PDB entry 1DII | X-ray diffraction, 2.50 A resolution | chains B and D of the 4 polymer chains in the assembly

== Chain B ==
Molecule: P-cresol methylhydroxylase
Source organism: Pseudomonas putida
Notes: EC 1.17.99.1; fragment: flavoprotein subunit
UniProtKB: P09788 (DH4C_PSEPU); numbering as in UniProt (aligned over 1-521)
Chain sequence (521 residues; each row starts with the number of its first residue):
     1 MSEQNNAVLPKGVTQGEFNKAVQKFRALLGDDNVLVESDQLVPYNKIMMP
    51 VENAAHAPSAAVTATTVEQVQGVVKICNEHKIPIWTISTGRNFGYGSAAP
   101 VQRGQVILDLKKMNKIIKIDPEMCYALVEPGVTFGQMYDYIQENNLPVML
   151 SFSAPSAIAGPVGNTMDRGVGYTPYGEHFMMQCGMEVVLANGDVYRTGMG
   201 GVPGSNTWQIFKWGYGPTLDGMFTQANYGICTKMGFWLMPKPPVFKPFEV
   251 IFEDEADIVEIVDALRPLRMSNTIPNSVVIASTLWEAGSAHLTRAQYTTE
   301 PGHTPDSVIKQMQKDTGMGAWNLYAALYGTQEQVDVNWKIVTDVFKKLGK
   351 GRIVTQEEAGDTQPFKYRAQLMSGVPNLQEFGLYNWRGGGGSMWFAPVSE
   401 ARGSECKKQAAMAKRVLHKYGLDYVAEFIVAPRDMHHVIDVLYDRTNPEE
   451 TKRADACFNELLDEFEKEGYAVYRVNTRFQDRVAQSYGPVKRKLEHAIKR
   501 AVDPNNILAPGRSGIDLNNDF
Unresolved in the structure: 1-6
Covalently attached groups: flavin-adenine dinucleotide (FAD) linked to Tyr384
Ligand contacts:
  - FAD (flavin-adenine dinucleotide): Trp85, Thr86, Ile87, Ser88, Thr89, Gly90, Arg91, Asn92, Phe93, Tyr95, Ser97, Leu110, Pro130, Ser153, Ala154, Pro155, Ala159, Gly160, Val162, Gly163, Asn164, Met166, Asp167, Gly169, Val170, Tyr172, Gly229, Ile230, Cys231, Glu380, Phe381, Leu383, Trp394, Tyr473, Arg474, Arg512
  - heme c (HEC): Leu378, Phe381, Asn385
UniProt features mapped onto this chain:
  - modified residue: Tyr384 (O-8alpha-FAD tyrosine)

== Chain D ==
Molecule: P-cresol methylhydroxylase
Source organism: Pseudomonas putida
Notes: EC 1.17.99.1; fragment: cytochrome subunit
UniProtKB: P09787 (CY4C_PSEPU); residues 601-680 here correspond to UniProt positions 34-113 (UniProt number = residue number - 567)
Chain sequence (80 residues; each row starts with the number of its first residue):
   601 DSQWGSGKNLYDKVCGHCHKPEVGVGPVLEGRGLPEAYIKDIVRNGFRAM
   651 PAFPASYVDDESLTQVAEYLSSLPAPAAQP
Unresolved in the structure: 601, 675-680
Covalently attached groups: heme c (HEC) linked to Cys615, Cys618
Metal / ion sites: heme c Fe: His619, Met650
Ligand contacts: heme c (HEC): Val614, His619, Val625, Gly626, Pro627, Leu629, Arg632, Leu634, Tyr638, Ile639, Ile642, Val643, Phe647, Arg648, Ala649, Met650, Pro651, Phe653, Val658, Val666
UniProt features mapped onto this chain:
  - binding site (heme c): Cys615, Cys618, His619, Met650

== Chain B / chain D interface ==
Contacting residue pairs (42):
  Val42(B) with Arg644(D); Asn645(D)
  Pro43(B) with Arg644(D); Ala652(D); Phe653(D); Pro654(D), hydrophobic
  Tyr44(B) with Pro654(D); Ser656(D)
  Lys46(B) with Asn645(D); Gly646(D); Phe647(D); Arg648(D), hydrogen bond (side chain-backbone); Met650(D), hydrogen bond (side chain-backbone); Ala652(D)
  Arg91(B) with Ala652(D), hydrogen bond (side chain-backbone); Phe653(D); Pro654(D); Tyr657(D)
  Phe93(B) with Pro651(D), hydrophobic
  Asp109(B) with Ser656(D), hydrogen bond
  Lys111(B) with Ser656(D); Tyr657(D)
  Thr133(B) with Tyr657(D)
  Asp139(B) with Lys613(D), salt bridge
  Ala157(B) with His617(D)
  Ile158(B) with Tyr657(D), hydrogen bond (backbone-side chain)
  His291(B) with Val623(D), hydrogen bond (side chain-backbone); Gly624(D), hydrogen bond (side chain-backbone); Val625(D)
  Leu378(B) with His617(D); Cys618(D), hydrophobic; Val625(D)
  Gln379(B) with Val623(D); Val625(D)
  Phe381(B) with Val625(D), hydrophobic
  Tyr384(B) with Ala649(D)
  Asn385(B) with Val625(D), hydrogen bond (side chain-backbone); Ala649(D)
  Gly389(B) with Arg648(D)
  Gly390(B) with Arg648(D); Ala649(D)
  Thr446(B) with Arg648(D)
Interface residues without a listed pair, chain B (27 interface residues in all): Thr63, Thr89, Lys112, Pro376, Asn377, Gly382
Interface residues without a listed pair, chain D (20 interface residues in all): Val614

== Summary ==
27 residues of chain B face 20 of chain D across their interface; the contacts include 8 hydrogen bonds and 1
salt bridge. Polar pairs include Asp139(B)-Lys613(D), Lys46(B)-Arg648(D) and Lys46(B)-Met650(D). Ligands of
chain B: heme c. Covalently linked flavin-adenine dinucleotide: at Tyr384(B).
Chain B is P-cresol methylhydroxylase and chain D is P-cresol methylhydroxylase, both from Pseudomonas putida;
the structure, Crystal structure of P-cresol methylhydroxylase at 2.5 A resolution, was determined by X-ray
diffraction (same publication as 1DIQ).
